PDB entry 7PYJ | electron microscopy, 4.20 A resolution (low resolution: residue-level contacts below are approximate; hydrogen-bond / salt-bridge calls are withheld) | chains A and B of the 9 polymer chains in the assembly

# Chain A (and B)
Molecule: DNA-directed RNA polymerase subunit alpha
Source organism: Escherichia coli
Notes: EC 2.7.7.6; chain B of this document is another copy of the same molecule, construct and numbering; everything in this record applies to it too
Reference sequence: P0A7Z4 (RPOA_ECOLI); residue numbers follow UniProt; this construct covers 1-329
Chain sequence (329 residues; numbered 1 to 329; the number before each row is that of its first residue):
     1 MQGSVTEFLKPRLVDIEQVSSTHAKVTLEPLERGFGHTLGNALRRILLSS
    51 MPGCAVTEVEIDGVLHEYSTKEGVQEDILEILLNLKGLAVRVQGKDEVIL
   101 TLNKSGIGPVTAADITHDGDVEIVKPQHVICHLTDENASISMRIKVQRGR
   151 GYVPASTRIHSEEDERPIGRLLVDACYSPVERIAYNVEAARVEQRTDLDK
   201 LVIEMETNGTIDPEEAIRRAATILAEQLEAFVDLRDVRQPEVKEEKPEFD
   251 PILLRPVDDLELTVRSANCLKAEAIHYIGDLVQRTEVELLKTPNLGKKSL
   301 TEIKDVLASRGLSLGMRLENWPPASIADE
Unresolved in the structure: 1-5, 235-329 (chain B: 1-5, 159-170, 235-248)
Swiss-Prot annotation at these positions:
  - region: Glu162 to Glu165 (Required for interaction with Crp at class II promoters)
  - modified residue: Arg265 (ADP-ribosylarginine), Lys297 (N6-acetyllysine), Lys298 (N6-acetyllysine)
  - mutagenesis: Arg45 (R45C: In rpoA112; temperature-sensitive, blocks RNA polymerase assembly), Glu162 to Glu165 (5-fold decrease in CRP-class II promoter-dependent transcription), Glu165 (E165K: 5-fold decrease in CRP-class II promoter-dependent transcription), Arg191 (R191C: In rpoA101; temperature-sensitive)

# How chain A and chain B interact
Pairs across the interface (55; chain A residue first):
  Thr6(A) with Arg150(B)
  Glu7(A) with Arg150(B)
  Phe8(A) with Arg150(B); Ile223(B); Gln227(B)
  Leu9(A) with Gln227(B)
  Lys10(A) with Glu226(B); Gln227(B); Glu229(B); Ala230(B); Phe231(B)
  Pro11(A) with Gln227(B)
  Arg12(A) with Ala230(B); Phe231(B)
  Leu13(A) with Phe231(B)
  Leu28(A) with Phe231(B)
  Glu32(A) with Arg150(B)
  Phe35(A) with Ile46(B); Gln227(B)
  His37(A) with Arg45(B)
  Thr38(A) with Arg45(B)
  Leu39(A) with Leu224(B)
  Asn41(A) with Asn41(B)
  Arg45(A) with Gly34(B); His37(B); Thr38(B)
  Ile46(A) with Phe35(B)
  Arg150(A) with Glu7(B); Phe8(B); Glu32(B)
  Glu215(A) with Asp233(B)
  Arg218(A) with Ala230(B); Phe231(B); Val232(B); Asp233(B)
  Ala221(A) with Leu228(B); Val232(B)
  Thr222(A) with Val232(B); Asp233(B)
  Ile223(A) with Phe8(B)
  Leu224(A) with Leu228(B)
  Ala225(A) with Val232(B)
  Glu226(A) with Phe8(B); Lys10(B)
  Gln227(A) with Phe8(B); Lys10(B); Pro11(B)
  Leu228(A) with Leu224(B)
  Ala230(A) with Pro11(B); Val14(B)
  Phe231(A) with Leu28(B); Arg218(B)
  Asp233(A) with Arg218(B)
  Leu234(A) with Val14(B); Glu214(B)
Interface residues without a listed pair, chain A (35 interface residues in all): Gly34, Ser49, Val232
Interface residues without a listed pair, chain B (34 interface residues in all): Leu9, Leu39, Ala42, Ser49, Ile217, Ala221, Ala225

# In short
35 residues of chain A face 34 of chain B across their interface. Curated annotation (UniProt) lists 6
mutagenesis sites on chain A.
Both chains are DNA-directed RNA polymerase subunit alpha (Escherichia coli). Entry 7PYJ (CryoEM structure of
E.coli RNA polymerase elongation complex bound to NusA (NusA elongation complex in less-swiveled ...) was
determined by electron microscopy, deposited together with 7PY0, 7PY1, 7PY3, 7PY5, 7PY6, 7PY7 and 4 further
entries.
